5OU1 - chain A; structure by X-ray diffraction, 1.78 A resolution.

Chain A:
Molecule: Inosine-5'-monophosphate dehydrogenase
Source organism: Mycobacterium thermoresistibile (strain ATCC 19527 / DSM 44167 / CIP 105390 / JCM 6362 / NCTC 10409 / 316)
Notes: EC 1.1.1.205
Reference sequence: G7CNL4 (G7CNL4_MYCT3); the construct has insertions or renumbered stretches relative to UniProt, so the offset changes along the chain: 3-110 = UniProt 2-109; 113-389 = UniProt 237-513
Chain sequence (389 residues; each row starts with the number of its first residue):
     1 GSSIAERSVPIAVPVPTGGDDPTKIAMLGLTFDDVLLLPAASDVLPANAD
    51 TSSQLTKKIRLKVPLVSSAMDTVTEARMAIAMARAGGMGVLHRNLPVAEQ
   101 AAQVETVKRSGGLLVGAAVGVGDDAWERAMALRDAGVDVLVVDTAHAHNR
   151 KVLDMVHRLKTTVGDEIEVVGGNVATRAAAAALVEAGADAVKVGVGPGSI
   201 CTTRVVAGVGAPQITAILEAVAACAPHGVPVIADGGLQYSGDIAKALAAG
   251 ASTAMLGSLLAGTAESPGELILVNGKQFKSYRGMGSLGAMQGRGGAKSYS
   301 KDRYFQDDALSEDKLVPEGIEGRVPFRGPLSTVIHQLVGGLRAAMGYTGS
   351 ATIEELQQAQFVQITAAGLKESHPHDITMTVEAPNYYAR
Disordered / not traced: 1-14, 292-314, 369-389
Sequence notes: expression tag (1-2); linker (111-112)
Residues lining bound ligands:
  - AUQ ((2S)-N-(4-iodophenyl)-2-(4-methoxyphenoxy)propanamide): Val-44, Pro-46, Thr-144, Ala-145, His-146, Asn-173, Gly-194, Met-284, Gly-285, Met-290, Leu-315, Val-316, Glu-318, Ala-343, Gly-346, Tyr-347
  - inosinic acid (IMP): Ser-68, Met-70, Asn-173, Pro-197, Gly-198, Ser-199, Ile-200, Cys-201, Thr-203, Asp-234, Gly-235, Gly-236, Leu-237, Met-255, Leu-256, Gly-257, Ser-258, Tyr-281, Gly-283, Met-284, Gly-285, Ser-286, Glu-318, Gly-319
What the authors report for this chain:
  - binding site for AUQ: Pro-46, Gly-285, Glu-318, Gly-346, Tyr-347

Summary:
Chain A binds inosinic acid and compound AUQ. From the paper: a binding site for AUQ at Pro-46, Gly-285 and
Glu-318 among others.
Chain A is Inosine-5'-monophosphate dehydrogenase (Mycobacterium thermoresistibile (strain ATCC 19527 / DSM
44167 / CIP 105390 / JCM 6362 / NCTC 10409 / 316)); the structure, M. thermoresistible IMPDH in complex with
IMP and Compound 1 (7759844), was determined by X-ray diffraction together with 5OU2 and 5OU3 from the same
study.
